PDB entry 9HBZ | electron microscopy, 3.49 A resolution | chains E and H of the 12 polymer chains in the assembly

[Chain E]
Name: Tilapia Lake Virus nucleoprotein (segment 4)
From: Tilapia lake virus
UniProtKB: A0A1Y9SHW7 (A0A1Y9SHW7_9VIRU); numbering as in UniProt (aligned over 1-354)
Amino-acid sequence (354 residues; each row starts with the number of its first residue):
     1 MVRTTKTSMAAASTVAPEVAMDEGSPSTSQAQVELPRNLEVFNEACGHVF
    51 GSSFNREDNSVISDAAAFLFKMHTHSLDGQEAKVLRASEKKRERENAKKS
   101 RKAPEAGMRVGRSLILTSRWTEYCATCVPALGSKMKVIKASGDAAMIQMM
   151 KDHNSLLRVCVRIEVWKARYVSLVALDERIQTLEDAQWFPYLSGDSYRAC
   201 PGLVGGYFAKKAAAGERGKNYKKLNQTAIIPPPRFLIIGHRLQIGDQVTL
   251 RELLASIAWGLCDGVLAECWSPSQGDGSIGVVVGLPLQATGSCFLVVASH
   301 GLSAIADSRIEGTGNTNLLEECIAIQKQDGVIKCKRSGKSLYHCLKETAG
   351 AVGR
Unresolved in the structure: 1-33, 291, 313-315, 351-354

[Chain H]
Molecule: 40-mer vRNA loop
Sequence (10 nucleotides; each row starts with the number of its first residue):
     3 XXXXXXXXXX
Modified positions: P5P (purine riboside-5'-monophosphate) at position 3, P5P (purine riboside-5'-monophosphate) at position 4, P5P (purine riboside-5'-monophosphate) at position 5, P5P (purine riboside-5'-monophosphate) at position 6, P5P (purine riboside-5'-monophosphate) at position 7, Y5P (1-(5-O-phosphono-beta-D-ribofuranosyl)-1,4-dihydropyrimidine) at position 8, Y5P (1-(5-O-phosphono-beta-D-ribofuranosyl)-1,4-dihydropyrimidine) at position 9, Y5P (1-(5-O-phosphono-beta-D-ribofuranosyl)-1,4-dihydropyrimidine) at position 10, P5P (purine riboside-5'-monophosphate) at position 11, Y5P (1-(5-O-phosphono-beta-D-ribofuranosyl)-1,4-dihydropyrimidine) at position 12

[How chain E and chain H interact]
Contacting residue pairs (27):
  Lys83(E) - Y5P_9(H)  phosphate contact
  Lys83(E) - Y5P_10(H)  salt bridge to the phosphate
  Leu85(E) - Y5P_9(H)  sugar contact
  Ser88(E) - Y5P_12(H)  hydrogen bond to the phosphate
  Lys91(E) - Y5P_10(H)  salt bridge to the phosphate
  Lys91(E) - P5P_11(H)  salt bridge to the phosphate
  Lys91(E) - Y5P_12(H)  salt bridge to the phosphate
  Leu131(E) - Y5P_9(H)  sugar contact
  Gly132(E) - Y5P_9(H)  hydrogen bond to the phosphate
  Ser133(E) - Y5P_8(H)  base contact
  Ser133(E) - Y5P_9(H)  phosphate contact
  Lys134(E) - Y5P_8(H)  salt bridge to the phosphate
  Lys134(E) - Y5P_9(H)  phosphate contact
  Met135(E) - Y5P_8(H)  base contact
  Lys136(E) - P5P_6(H)  salt bridge to the phosphate
  Lys136(E) - P5P_7(H)  phosphate contact
  Lys139(E) - P5P_5(H)  salt bridge to the phosphate
  Lys139(E) - P5P_6(H)  salt bridge to the phosphate
  Met150(E) - Y5P_8(H)  base contact
  Lys151(E) - P5P_5(H)  salt bridge to the phosphate
  Asn154(E) - Y5P_8(H)  base contact
  Arg198(E) - P5P_7(H)  hydrogen bond to the sugar
  Arg198(E) - Y5P_8(H)  hydrogen bond to the sugar
  Arg198(E) - Y5P_10(H)  base contact
  Tyr207(E) - P5P_11(H)  base contact
  Phe208(E) - Y5P_10(H)  base contact
  Phe208(E) - P5P_11(H)  base contact
Other interface residues (no listed pair), chain E (23 interface residues in all): Ala82, Val84, Arg86, Arg94, Arg158, Asn220
Other interface residues (no listed pair), chain H (9 interface residues in all): P5P_4

[Overview]
The interface between chain E and chain H involves 23 residues on one side and 9 on the other, with 4 hydrogen
bonds and 9 salt bridges. Polar pairs include Arg198(E)-P5P_7(H), Arg198(E)-Y5P_8(H) and Ser88(E)-Y5P_12(H).
Here chain E is Tilapia Lake Virus nucleoprotein (segment 4) (Tilapia lake virus) and chain H is a 40-mer vRNA
loop. Entry 9HBZ (TiLV-NP hexamer (pseudo-C6)) was determined by electron microscopy, deposited together with
9HBR, 9HBS, 9HBT, 9HBU, 9HBV, 9HBW, 9HBX and 9HBY.
